PDB entry 8PHS | electron microscopy, 2.82 A resolution | chains BK and BV of the 75 polymer chains in the assembly

Chain BK (and BV):
Name: Major capsid protein
Source organism: Borreliella burgdorferi B31
Notes: chain BV of this document is another copy of the same molecule, construct and numbering; everything in this record applies to it too
Sequence (319 residues; each row starts with the number of its first residue):
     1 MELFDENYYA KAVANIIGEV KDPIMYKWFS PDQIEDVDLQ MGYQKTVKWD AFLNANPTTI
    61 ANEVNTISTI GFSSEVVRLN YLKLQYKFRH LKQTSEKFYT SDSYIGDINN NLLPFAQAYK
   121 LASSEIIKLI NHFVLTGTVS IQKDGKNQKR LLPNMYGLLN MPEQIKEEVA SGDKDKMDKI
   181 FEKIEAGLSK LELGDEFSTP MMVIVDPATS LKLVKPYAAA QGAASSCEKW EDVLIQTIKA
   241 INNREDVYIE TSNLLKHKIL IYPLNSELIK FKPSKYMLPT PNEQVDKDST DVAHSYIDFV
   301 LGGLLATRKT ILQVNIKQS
Not modelled in the structure: 219-226

Interface between chain BK and chain BV:
Contacting residue pairs - 26 pairs, chain BK then chain BV:
  M1(BK) - E2(BV)
  M1(BK) - L3(BV)  hydrophobic
  E2(BK) - M1(BV)
  L3(BK) - M1(BV)
  F4(BK) - N109(BV)
  D5(BK) - Y104(BV)
  D5(BK) - N109(BV)  hydrogen bond (backbone-side chain)
  N7(BK) - N7(BV)
  N7(BK) - Y104(BV)
  Y8(BK) - Y99(BV)  hydrogen bond (side chain-backbone)
  Y8(BK) - Y104(BV)
  Y8(BK) - G106(BV)
  Y8(BK) - D107(BV)
  Y8(BK) - N109(BV)
  Y9(BK) - N109(BV)  hydrogen bond
  K11(BK) - F98(BV)  hydrogen bond (side chain-backbone)
  F98(BK) - K11(BV)
  Y99(BK) - Y8(BV)  hydrogen bond (backbone-side chain)
  Y104(BK) - D5(BV)  hydrogen bond
  Y104(BK) - N7(BV)  hydrogen bond
  Y104(BK) - Y8(BV)  hydrophobic
  G106(BK) - Y8(BV)
  D107(BK) - Y8(BV)  hydrogen bond
  N109(BK) - F4(BV)
  N109(BK) - D5(BV)  hydrogen bond (side chain-backbone)
  N109(BK) - Y9(BV)
Also at the interface, not in a pair above, chain BK (18 interface residues in all): T100, I108, N110
Also at the interface, not in a pair above, chain BV (19 interface residues in all): E6, T100, I108, N110

Summary:
18 residues of chain BK and 19 residues of chain BV are in contact; the contacts include 9 hydrogen bonds.
Among the polar pairs are D5(BK)-N109(BV), Y8(BK)-Y99(BV) and Y9(BK)-N109(BV).
Chain BK and chain BV are both Major capsid protein (Borreliella burgdorferi B31); the structure, Bottom cap
of the Borrelia bacteriophage BB1 procapsid, fivefold-symmetrized outer shell, was determined by electron
microscopy (same publication as 8PHP, 8PHQ and 8PHR).
